2D1P - chains A and B of the 3 polymer chains in the assembly; structure by X-ray diffraction, 2.15 A resolution.

Chain A:
Protein: Hypothetical UPF0163 protein yheN
Source organism: Escherichia coli
UniProtKB: P45532 (YHEN_ECOLI); residue numbers follow UniProt; this construct covers 1-128
Chain sequence (140 residues; numbered -11 to 128; the number before each row is that of its first residue; numbers below 1 keep their minus sign (Met-11 is residue -11)):
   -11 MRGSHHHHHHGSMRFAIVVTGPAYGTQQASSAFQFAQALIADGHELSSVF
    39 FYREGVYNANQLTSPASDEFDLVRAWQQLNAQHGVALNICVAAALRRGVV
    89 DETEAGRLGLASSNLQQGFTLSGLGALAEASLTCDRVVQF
Not modelled in the structure: -11 to -2
Construct notes: expression tag (-11 to 0)
Curated features (UniProtKB/Swiss-Prot):
  - active site: Cys78 (Cysteine persulfide intermediate)
  - mutagenesis: Cys78 (C78S: Loss of activity), Cys122 (C122S: Reduced activity)

Chain B:
Protein: Hypothetical UPF0116 protein yheM
Source organism: Escherichia coli
UniProtKB: P45531 (YHEM_ECOLI); numbering as in UniProt (aligned over 1-119)
Chain sequence (119 residues; each row starts with the number of its first residue):
     1 MKRIAFVFSTAPHGTAAGREGLDALLATSALTDDLAVFFIADGVFQLLPG
    51 QKPDAVLARDYIATFKLLGLYDIEQCWVCAASLRERGLDPQTPFVVEATP
   101 LEADALRRELANYDVILRF
Curated features (UniProtKB/Swiss-Prot):
  - mutagenesis: Cys76 (C76S: No effect), Cys79 (C79S: No effect)

Chain A / chain B interface:
Residue-residue contacts (31; chain A residue first):
  Tyr40(A) with Glu20(B), hydrogen bond (side chain-backbone); Asp23(B); Phe119(B), hydrophobic
  Arg41(A) with Thr15(B); Ala16(B); Ala17(B); Glu20(B), salt bridge
  Ala81(A) with Glu20(B)
  Arg84(A) with Arg19(B); Glu20(B), salt bridge
  Arg85(A) with Glu20(B), salt bridge
  Leu112(A) with Asp23(B); Ala24(B); Ala27(B), hydrophobic
  Gly113(A) with Leu31(B)
  Ala116(A) with Thr28(B); Leu31(B), hydrophobic
  Glu117(A) with Leu31(B)
  Ser119(A) with Lys2(B); Ile4(B); Val115(B)
  Leu120(A) with Lys2(B); Ile4(B), hydrophobic; Leu31(B), hydrophobic; Thr32(B)
  Cys122(A) with Lys2(B)
  Asp123(A) with Lys2(B), hydrogen bond (backbone-side chain)
  Val125(A) with Val115(B), hydrophobic
  Gln127(A) with Ile116(B); Leu117(B); Arg118(B), hydrogen bond (side chain-backbone)
Other interface residues (no listed pair), chain A (16 interface residues in all): Leu115

In short:
The interface between chain A and chain B involves 16 residues on one side and 18 on the other, with 3
hydrogen bonds and 3 salt bridges. Among the polar pairs are Arg41(A)-Glu20(B), Arg84(A)-Glu20(B) and
Arg85(A)-Glu20(B).
Here chain A is Hypothetical UPF0163 protein yheN and chain B is Hypothetical UPF0116 protein yheM, both from
Escherichia coli. Entry 2D1P (crystal structure of heterohexameric TusBCD proteins, which are crucial for the
tRNA modification) was determined by X-ray diffraction.
